9NRA - chains A and B of the 8 polymer chains in the assembly; structure by electron microscopy, 4.18 A resolution (low resolution: residue-level contacts below are approximate; hydrogen-bond / salt-bridge calls are withheld).

Chain A:
Protein: Glutamate receptor 1
Organism: Rattus norvegicus
UniProtKB: P19490 (GRIA1_RAT); residues 389-815 here correspond to UniProt positions 407-833 (UniProt number = residue number + 18)
Amino-acid sequence (427 residues; each row starts with the number of its first residue):
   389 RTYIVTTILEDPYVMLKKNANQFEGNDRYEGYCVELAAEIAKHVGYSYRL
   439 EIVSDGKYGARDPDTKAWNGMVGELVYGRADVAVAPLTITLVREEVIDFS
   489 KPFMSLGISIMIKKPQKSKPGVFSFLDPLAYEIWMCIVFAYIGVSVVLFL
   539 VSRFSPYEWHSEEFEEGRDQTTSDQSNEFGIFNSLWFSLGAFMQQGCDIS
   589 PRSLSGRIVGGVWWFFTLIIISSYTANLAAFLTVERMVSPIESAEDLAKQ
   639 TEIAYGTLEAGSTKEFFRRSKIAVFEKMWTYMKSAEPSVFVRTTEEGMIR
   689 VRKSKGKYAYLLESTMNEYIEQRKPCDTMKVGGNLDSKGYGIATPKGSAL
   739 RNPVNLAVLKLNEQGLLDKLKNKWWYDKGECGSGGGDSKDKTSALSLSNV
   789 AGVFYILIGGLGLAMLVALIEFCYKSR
Not modelled in the structure: 544-565
Swiss-Prot annotation at these positions:
  - binding site (L-glutamate): Pro474, Thr476, Arg481, Ser650, Thr651, Glu701
  - modified residue (Phosphoserine): Ser627, Ser692
  - lipidation (S-palmitoyl cysteine): Cys585, Cys811
Cystine bridges: Cys714-Cys769
Ligand contacts: ZK1 ({[7-morpholin-4-yl-2,3-dioxo-6-(trifluoromethyl)-3,4-dihydroquinoxalin-1(2H)-yl]methyl}phosphonic acid): Glu398, Tyr401, Tyr446, Gly447, Leu475, Thr476, Arg481, Leu646, Ala648, Gly649, Ser650, Thr682, Glu701, Met704, Tyr728

Chain B:
Protein: Isoform 2 of Glutamate receptor 4
Organism: Rattus norvegicus
UniProtKB: P19493 (GRIA4_RAT), isoform P19493-2; residues 397-820 here correspond to UniProt positions 417-840 (UniProt number = residue number + 20)
Amino-acid sequence (424 residues; numbered 397 to 820; the number before each row is that of its first residue):
   397 VVVTTIMESPYVMYKKNHEMFEGNDKYEGYCVDLASEIAKHIGIKYKIAI
   447 VPDGKYGARDADTKIWNGMVGELVYGKAEIAIAPLTITLVREEVIDFSKP
   497 FMSLGISIMIKKPQKSKPGVFSFLDPLAYEIWMCIVFAYIGVSVVLFLVS
   547 RFSPYEWHTEEPEDGKEGPSDQPPNEFGIFNSLWFSLGAFMQQGCDISPR
   597 SLSGRIVGGVWWFFTLIIISSYTANLAAFLTVERMVSPIESAEDLAKQTE
   647 IAYGTLDSGSTKEFFRRSKIAVYEKMWTYMRSAEPSVFTRTTAEGVARVR
   697 KSKGKFAFLLESTMNEYTEQRKPCDTMKVGGNLDSKGYGVATPKGSSLRI
   747 PVNLAVLKLSEAGVLDKLKNKWWYDKGECGPKDSGSKDKTSALSLSNVAG
   797 VFYILVGGLGLAMLVALIEFCYKS
Not modelled in the structure: 551-570
Differences from the reference sequence: conflict Ile746 (Thr766 in P19493)
Swiss-Prot annotation at these positions:
  - binding site (L-glutamate): Pro480, Thr482, Arg487, Ser656, Thr657, Glu707
  - lipidation (S-palmitoyl cysteine): Cys591, Cys817
Cystine bridges: Cys720-Cys775
Ligand contacts: ZK1 ({[7-morpholin-4-yl-2,3-dioxo-6-(trifluoromethyl)-3,4-dihydroquinoxalin-1(2H)-yl]methyl}phosphonic acid): Tyr452, Gly453, Pro480, Leu481, Thr482, Arg487, Gly655, Ser656, Thr688, Glu707, Tyr734

Interface between chain A and chain B:
Residue-residue contacts (57):
  Ile521(A) with Val794(B); Phe798(B)
  Cys524(A) with Phe798(B)
  Val535(A) with Leu805(B); Met809(B)
  Val539(A) with Met809(B)
  Phe542(A) with Phe816(B)
  Gly578(A) with Gln589(B)
  Ala579(A) with Gln589(B)
  Gln582(A) with Met587(B); Gln588(B)
  Gly584(A) with Gln589(B)
  Ser588(A) with Trp580(B); Asp592(B)
  Pro589(A) with Trp580(B)
  Leu592(A) with Glu815(B)
  Ser593(A) with Val811(B); Ala812(B)
  Arg595(A) with Phe576(B); Trp580(B)
  Val597(A) with Leu805(B); Ala808(B)
  Gly599(A) with Leu583(B)
  Val600(A) with Leu801(B); Gly804(B)
  Trp601(A) with Leu801(B)
  Trp602(A) with Trp580(B); Leu583(B); Gly584(B); Met587(B); Gln589(B)
  Phe603(A) with Phe519(B); Met587(B)
  Phe604(A) with Val797(B); Phe798(B); Leu801(B)
  Leu606(A) with Met587(B); Ile615(B)
  Ile607(A) with Phe519(B); Tyr618(B); Val797(B)
  Ile608(A) with Val794(B); Phe798(B)
  Ser610(A) with Tyr618(B); Thr619(B)
  Ser611(A) with Leu622(B); Leu789(B)
  Thr613(A) with Thr619(B)
  Ala614(A) with Thr619(B); Leu622(B); Ala623(B)
  Asn615(A) with Leu626(B); Leu789(B)
  Ala618(A) with Thr627(B)
  Phe619(A) with Thr786(B)
  Thr621(A) with Thr627(B)
  Val622(A) with Thr786(B)
Also at the interface, not in a pair above, chain A (43 interface residues in all): Asp515, Pro516, Ala518, Ala528, Val532, Gln583, Cys585, Ile596, Thr639, Ser672
Also at the interface, not in a pair above, chain B (38 interface residues in all): Asn577, Phe586, Cys591, Asp771, Lys778, Lys783, Ala788, Ile800

Overview:
The interface between chain A and chain B involves 43 residues on one side and 38 on the other. Bound to chain
A: compound ZK1. Ligands of chain B: compound ZK1. UniProt lists 6 L-glutamate-binding residues on chain A; 6
L-glutamate-binding residues on chain B.
Chain A is Glutamate receptor 1 and chain B is Isoform 2 of Glutamate receptor 4, both from Rattus norvegicus;
the structure, The structure of GluA1/A4 LBD-TMD with 4 auxiliary subunits, was determined by electron
microscopy together with 9NR7 and 9NR9 from the same study.
